7XHL - chains A and C of the 4 polymer chains in the assembly; structure by X-ray diffraction, 3.25 A resolution.

# Chain A (and C)
Molecule: Glucose 6-Phosphate Dehydrogenase
Source organism: Zymomonas mobilis
Notes: chain C of this document is another copy of the same molecule, construct and numbering; everything in this record applies to it too
Sequence (487 residues; each row starts with the number of its first residue):
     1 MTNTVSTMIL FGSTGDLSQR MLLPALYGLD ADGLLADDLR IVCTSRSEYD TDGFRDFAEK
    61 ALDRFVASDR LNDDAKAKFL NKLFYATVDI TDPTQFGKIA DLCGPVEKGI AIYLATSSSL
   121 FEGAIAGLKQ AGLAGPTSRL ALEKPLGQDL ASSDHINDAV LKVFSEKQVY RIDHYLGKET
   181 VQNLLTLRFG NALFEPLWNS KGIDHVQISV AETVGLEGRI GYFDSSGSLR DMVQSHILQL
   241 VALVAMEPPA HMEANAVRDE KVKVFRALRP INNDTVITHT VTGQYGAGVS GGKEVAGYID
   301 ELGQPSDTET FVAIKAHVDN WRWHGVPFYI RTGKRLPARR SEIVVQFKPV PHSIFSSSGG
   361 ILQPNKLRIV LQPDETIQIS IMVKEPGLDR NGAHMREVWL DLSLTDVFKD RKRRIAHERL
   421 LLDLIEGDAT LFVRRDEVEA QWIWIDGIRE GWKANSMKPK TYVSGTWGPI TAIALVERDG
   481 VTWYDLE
Disordered / not traced: 1-5 (chain C: 1-5, 31-38, 99-109)
Residues lining bound ligands: beta-nicotinamide ribose monophosphate (NMN): G15, D16, L17, S18, M21, R46, A115, T116, S117, E143, K144, P145, R219, Y222

# How chain A and chain C interact
Residue-residue contacts - 4 pairs, chain A then chain C:
  F189(A) with W321(C)
  N191(A) with W321(C)
  D319(A) with A250(C)
  W321(A) with F189(C)
Also at the interface, not in a pair above, chain A (9 interface residues in all): E195, P248, A250, E260, A267
Also at the interface, not in a pair above, chain C (7 interface residues in all): E195, P248, E260, A267

# In short
9 residues of chain A face 7 of chain C across their interface. Bound to chain A: beta-nicotinamide ribose
monophosphate.
Both chains are Glucose 6-Phosphate Dehydrogenase (Zymomonas mobilis). Entry 7XHL (Complex structure of a
Glucose 6-Phosphate Dehydrogenase from Zymomonas mobilis) was determined by X-ray diffraction (same
publication as 7XHP).
